Entry 5ANZ (X-ray diffraction, 1.61 A resolution); this record covers chain A.

== Chain A ==
Protein: Soluble lytic transglycosylase B3
From: Pseudomonas aeruginosa
UniProtKB: Q9HX28 (Q9HX28_PSEAE); residues 6-421 here correspond to UniProt positions 33-448 (UniProt number = residue number + 27)
Amino-acid sequence (420 residues; row label = number of the first residue in the row):
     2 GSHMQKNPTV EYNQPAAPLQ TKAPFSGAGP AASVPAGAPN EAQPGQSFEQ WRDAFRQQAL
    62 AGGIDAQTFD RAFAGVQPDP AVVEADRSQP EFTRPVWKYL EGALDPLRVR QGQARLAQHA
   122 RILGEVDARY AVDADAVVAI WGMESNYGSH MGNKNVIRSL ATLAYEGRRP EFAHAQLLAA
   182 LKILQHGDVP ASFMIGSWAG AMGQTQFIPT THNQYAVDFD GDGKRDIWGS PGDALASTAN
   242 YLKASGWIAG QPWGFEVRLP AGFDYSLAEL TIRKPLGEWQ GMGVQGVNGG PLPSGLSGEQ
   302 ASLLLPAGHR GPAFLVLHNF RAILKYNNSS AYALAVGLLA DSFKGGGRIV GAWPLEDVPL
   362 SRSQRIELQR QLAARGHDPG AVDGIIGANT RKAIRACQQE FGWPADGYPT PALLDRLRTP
Unresolved in the structure: 2-45, 421
Construct notes: expression tag (2-5)
Metal / ion sites: Ca2+: Asp219, Asp221, Asp223, Lys225, Asp234

== Summary ==
Asp219, Asp221, Asp223, Lys225 and Asp234 coordinate Ca2+.
Chain A is Soluble lytic transglycosylase B3 (Pseudomonas aeruginosa); the structure, Crystal Structure of
SltB3 from Pseudomonas aeruginosa, was determined by X-ray diffraction, deposited together with 5AO7 and 5AO8.
